6L1G - chain A; structure by X-ray diffraction, 2.20 A resolution.

[Chain A]
Protein: Light-dependent protochlorophyllide reductase
Organism: Synechocystis sp. (strain PCC 6803 / Kazusa)
Notes: EC 1.3.1.33
UniProt: Q59987 (POR_SYNY3); residues 1-322 here = UniProt positions 1-322
Chain sequence (342 residues; row label = number of the first residue in the row; numbers below 1 keep their minus sign (Met-19 is residue -19)):
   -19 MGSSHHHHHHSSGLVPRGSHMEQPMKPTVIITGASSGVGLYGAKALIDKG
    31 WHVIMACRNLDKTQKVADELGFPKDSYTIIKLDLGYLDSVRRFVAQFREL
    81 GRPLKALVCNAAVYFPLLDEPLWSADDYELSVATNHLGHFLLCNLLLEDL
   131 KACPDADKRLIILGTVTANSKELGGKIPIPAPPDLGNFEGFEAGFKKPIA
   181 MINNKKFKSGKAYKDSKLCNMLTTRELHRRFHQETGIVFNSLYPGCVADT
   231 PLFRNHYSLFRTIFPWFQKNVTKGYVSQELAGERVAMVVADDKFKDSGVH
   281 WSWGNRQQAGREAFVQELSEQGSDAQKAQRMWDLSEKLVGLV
Not modelled in the structure: -19 to 4, 149-157, 284-291
Construct notes: expression tag (-19 to 0)
Ligand contacts: NADPH (NDP; NADPH dihydro-nicotinamide-adenine-dinucleotide phosphate): Gly13, Ala14, Ser15, Ser16, Gly17, Val18, Gly19, Arg38, Asn39, Lys42, Leu62, Asp63, Leu64, Gly65, Asn90, Ala91, Ala92, Val93, Thr114, Leu143, Gly144, Tyr193, Lys197, Tyr223, Pro224, Gly225, Cys226, Val227, Ala228, Thr230, Pro231, Leu232, Phe233
What the authors report for this chain:
  - binding site for NADPH: Gly13, Ser15, Ser16, Val18, Arg38, Lys42, Asp63, Asn90, Ala92, Tyr193, Lys197, Val227, Thr230
  - catalytic residues: Tyr193 (citing earlier work)
  - catalytic residues: Ala91, Asn115, Lys197 (proposed by the authors, not directly observed)

[Overview]
Bound to chain A: NADPH. The paper reports catalytic residues Tyr193, Ala91 and Asn115 among others; a binding
site for NADPH at Gly13, Ser15 and Ser16 among others.
Chain A is Light-dependent protochlorophyllide reductase (Synechocystis sp. (strain PCC 6803 / Kazusa)); the
structure, Crystal structure of light-dependent protochlorophyllide oxidoreductase from Synechocystis sp. PCC
6803, was determined by X-ray diffraction, deposited together with 6L1H.
